PDB entry 5FV0 | X-ray diffraction, 2.91 A resolution | chain A

Chain A:
Protein: ESX secretion system protein EccC
Source organism: Geobacillus thermodenitrificans
Notes: fragment: c-terminal fragment, residues 966-1479
UniProt: A4IKE7 (ECCC_GEOTN); residues 966-1479 here = UniProt positions 966-1479
Sequence (517 residues; row label = number of the first residue in the row):
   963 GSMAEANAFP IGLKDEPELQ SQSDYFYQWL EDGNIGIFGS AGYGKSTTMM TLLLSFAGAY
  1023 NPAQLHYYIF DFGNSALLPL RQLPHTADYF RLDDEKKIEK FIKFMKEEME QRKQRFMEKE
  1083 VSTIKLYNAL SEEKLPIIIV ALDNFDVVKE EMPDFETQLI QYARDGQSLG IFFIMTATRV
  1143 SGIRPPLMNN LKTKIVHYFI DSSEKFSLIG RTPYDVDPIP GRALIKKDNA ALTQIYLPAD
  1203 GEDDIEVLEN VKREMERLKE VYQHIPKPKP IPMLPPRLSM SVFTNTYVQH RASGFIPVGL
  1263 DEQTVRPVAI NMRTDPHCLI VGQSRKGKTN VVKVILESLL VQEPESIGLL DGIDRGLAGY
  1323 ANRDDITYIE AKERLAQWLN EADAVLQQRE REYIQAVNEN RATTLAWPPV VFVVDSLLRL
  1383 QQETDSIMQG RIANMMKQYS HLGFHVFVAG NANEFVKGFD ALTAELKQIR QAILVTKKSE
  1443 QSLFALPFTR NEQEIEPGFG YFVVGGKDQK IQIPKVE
Unresolved in the structure: 963-967, 979-982
Construct notes: expression tag (963-965)
Swiss-Prot annotation at these positions:
  - binding site (ATP): Gly1004 to Thr1009, Asn1036, Asp1105, Ile1197, Asp1206, Arg1287 to Thr1291, Ile1475
Small-molecule neighbours: ONA (3'-O-[2-(methylamino)benzoyl]adenosine 5'-(tetrahydrogen triphosphate)): Ser1002, Ala1003, Gly1004, Tyr1005, Gly1006, Lys1007, Ser1008, Thr1009, Met1012, Asn1036, Ala1038, Asp1105, Gln1196, Ile1197, Leu1199, Asp1206, Val1209
What the authors report for this chain:
  - interface residues: Gly1183 to Lys1188
  - conformationally variable residues (loop rearrangement): Ile1171 to Tyr1198, Gly1284 to Thr1291
  - binding site for ONA: Lys1007, Ser1008, Thr1009, Thr1010, Asn1036, Ala1038, Asp1105, Gln1196, Ile1197, Val1209

Overview:
Chain A binds compound ONA. From UniProt: 16 ATP-binding residues. The paper reports a binding site for ONA at
Lys1007, Ser1008 and Thr1009 among others; the interface residue Gly1183.
Chain A is ESX secretion system protein EccC (Geobacillus thermodenitrificans); the structure, The cytoplasmic
domain of EssC, was determined by X-ray diffraction, deposited together with 5FWH.
